Entry 3J0J (electron microscopy, 9.70 A resolution (very low resolution: no residue pairs are listed; an interface is given only as per-side residue counts)); this record covers chains E and J of the 13 polymer chains in the assembly.

== Chain E ==
Protein: V-type ATP synthase beta chain
Organism: Thermus thermophilus
UniProt: Q56404 (VATB_THET8); numbering as in UniProt (aligned over 1-478)
Sequence (478 residues; each row starts with the number of its first residue):
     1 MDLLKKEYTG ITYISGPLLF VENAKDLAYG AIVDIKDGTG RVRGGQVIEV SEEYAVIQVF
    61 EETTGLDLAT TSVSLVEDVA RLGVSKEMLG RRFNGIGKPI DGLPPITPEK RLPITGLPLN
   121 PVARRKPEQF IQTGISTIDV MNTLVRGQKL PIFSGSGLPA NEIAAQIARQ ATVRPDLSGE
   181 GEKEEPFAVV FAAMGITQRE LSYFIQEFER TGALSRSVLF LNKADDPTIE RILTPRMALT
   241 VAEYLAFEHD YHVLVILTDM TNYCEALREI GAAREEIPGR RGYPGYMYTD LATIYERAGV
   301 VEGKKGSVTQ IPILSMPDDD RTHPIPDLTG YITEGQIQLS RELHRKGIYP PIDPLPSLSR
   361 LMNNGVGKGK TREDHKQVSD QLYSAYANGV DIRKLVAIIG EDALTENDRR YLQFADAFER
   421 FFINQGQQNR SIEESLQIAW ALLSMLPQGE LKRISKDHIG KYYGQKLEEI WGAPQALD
Disordered / not traced: 1-6, 176-182, 464-478

== Chain J ==
Protein: V-type ATP synthase subunit E
Organism: Thermus thermophilus
UniProt: P74901 (VATE_THET8); residue numbers follow UniProt; this construct covers 1-188
Sequence (188 residues; numbered 1 to 188; the number before each row is that of its first residue):
     1 MSKLEAILSQ EVEAEIQALL QEAEAKAEAV KREAEEKAKA LLQARERALE AQYRAALRRA
    61 ESAGELLVAT ARTQARGEVL EEVRRRVREA LEALPQKPEW PEVVRKLALE ALEALPGAKA
   121 LVANPEDLPH LEAMARERGV ELQAEPALRL GVRAVGAEGK TQVENSLLAR MDRAWDAMSS
   181 KVAQALWG
Disordered / not traced: 1-2, 143-144
Construct notes: conflict M134 (Leu in P74901), M171 (Leu in P74901), M178 (Leu in P74901)

== Interface between chain E and chain J ==
At this resolution (10 A) residue pairs are not listed: 13 residues of chain E and 7 of chain J lie at the interface.

== Summary ==
13 residues of chain E and 7 residues of chain J are in contact.
Chain E is V-type ATP synthase beta chain and chain J is V-type ATP synthase subunit E, both from Thermus
thermophilus; the structure, Fitted atomic models of Thermus thermophilus V-ATPase subunits into cryo-EM map,
was determined by electron microscopy.
